Entry 6RDU (electron microscopy, 3.50 A resolution); this record covers chains P and U of the 31 polymer chains in the assembly.

== Chain P ==
Protein: Mitochondrial ATP synthase subunit OSCP
From: Polytomella sp. Pringsheim 198.80
UniProt: D8V7I1 (D8V7I1_9CHLO); residue numbers follow UniProt; this construct covers 1-229
Sequence (229 residues; numbered 1 to 229; the number before each row is that of its first residue):
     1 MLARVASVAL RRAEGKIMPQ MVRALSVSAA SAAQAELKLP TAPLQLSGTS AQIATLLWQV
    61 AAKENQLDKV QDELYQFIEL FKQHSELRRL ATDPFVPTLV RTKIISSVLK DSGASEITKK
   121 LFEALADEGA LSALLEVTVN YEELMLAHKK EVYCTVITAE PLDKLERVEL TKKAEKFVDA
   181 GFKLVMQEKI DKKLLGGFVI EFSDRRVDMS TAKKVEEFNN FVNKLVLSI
Disordered / not traced: 1-36

== Chain U ==
Protein: ATP synthase subunit alpha
From: Polytomella sp. Pringsheim 198.80
UniProt: A0ZW40 (A0ZW40_9CHLO); residues 1-562 here = UniProt positions 1-562
Sequence (562 residues; row label = number of the first residue in the row):
     1 MRSPAAFVAR SGLFKASLGQ SNWAQKAEQM MASVTRTFAA DAKALDELRK PKFSSKYLIQ
    61 HVSQKLIPAV KEWEKSYQPP VIHLGRVLSV GDGIARVYGL KSVQAGELVC FDSGVKGMAL
   121 NLQADHVGVV VFGNDSVIHQ GDLVYRTGQI VNVPIGPGTL GRVTDGLGQP IDGKGPLTNV
   181 RSSLVEVKAP GIIARQSVRE PLFTGVKAVD ALVPIGRGQR ELIIGDRQTG KTAVAIDAII
   241 HQKNCNEQVP KAQRVYCVYV AVGQKRSTVA QLVKLFTQTG AMRYTIMVSA TASDAAPLQF
   301 LAPYSGCAMA EYFRDTGKHG LIIYDDLSKQ SVAYRQMSLL LRRPPGREAF PGDVFYLHSR
   361 LLERAAKLSK ELGGGSLTAF PVIETQAGDV SAYIATNVIS ITDGQIFLET ELFYKGIRPA
   421 LNVGLSVSRV GSAAQFPGMK QVAGTLKLEL AQYREVAAFA QFGSDLDAAT QYVLERGARL
   481 TEMLKQKQFA PIPIERQTVA VYAATKGFLD KVRVQDIVAA EEAVISQVNP AVFKILKANG
   541 KITPALDAHL KAELRKVKLP GA
Disordered / not traced: 1-39
Differences from the reference sequence: conflict R266 (Lys in A0ZW40)
Ion coordination: Mg2+: T232 (together with ATP)
Ligand contacts: ATP (adenosine-5'-triphosphate): D226, R227, Q228, T229, G230, K231, T232, A233, D326, E384, F413, R418, P419, Q486, K487, Q488

== Chain P / chain U interface ==
Residue-residue contacts (65):
  K69(P) - Y57(U)
  D72(P) - F53(U)
  D72(P) - S55(U)  hydrogen bond
  E73(P) - Y57(U)
  E73(P) - L58(U)
  Y75(P) - K52(U)
  Y75(P) - F53(U)  hydrophobic
  Q76(P) - S55(U)
  Q76(P) - K56(U)
  Q76(P) - Y57(U)  hydrogen bond (side chain-backbone)
  Q76(P) - L58(U)  hydrogen bond (side chain-backbone)
  Q76(P) - I59(U)  hydrogen bond (side chain-backbone)
  F77(P) - L58(U)  hydrophobic
  I78(P) - L48(U)
  E79(P) - P51(U)
  E79(P) - F53(U)
  L80(P) - L58(U)  hydrophobic
  L80(P) - I59(U)
  L80(P) - V62(U)  hydrophobic
  L80(P) - S63(U)
  K82(P) - R49(U)
  H84(P) - S63(U)  hydrogen bond
  H84(P) - L66(U)
  E86(P) - V70(U)
  E86(P) - Y77(U)  hydrogen bond
  L87(P) - L66(U)  hydrophobic
  R89(P) - Y77(U)
  R89(P) - Q78(U)  hydrogen bond (side chain-backbone)
  R89(P) - P79(U)
  R89(P) - P80(U)
  L90(P) - Y77(U)
  D93(P) - Y98(U)
  P94(P) - L88(U)  hydrophobic
  P94(P) - Y98(U)
  F95(P) - Q78(U)
  F95(P) - R86(U)
  F95(P) - V87(U)
  F95(P) - L88(U)  hydrophobic
  F95(P) - Y98(U)  hydrophobic
  V96(P) - Y77(U)  hydrophobic
  P97(P) - S76(U)
  V100(P) - W73(U)  hydrophobic
  V100(P) - S76(U)
  V100(P) - Y77(U)  hydrophobic
  K103(P) - W73(U)
  I104(P) - A69(U)
  I104(P) - W73(U)
  S107(P) - K65(U)
  V108(P) - H61(U)  hydrogen bond (backbone-side chain)
  V108(P) - V62(U)
  V108(P) - K65(U)
  V108(P) - A69(U)  hydrophobic
  K110(P) - H61(U)  hydrogen bond (backbone-side chain)
  K110(P) - K65(U)
  S112(P) - Y57(U)
  S112(P) - H61(U)
  G113(P) - Y57(U)
  G113(P) - L58(U)
  L135(P) - L45(U)
  L135(P) - L48(U)
  E136(P) - A40(U)
  E136(P) - L45(U)
  V139(P) - A44(U)
  V139(P) - L45(U)  hydrophobic
  V139(P) - L48(U)  hydrophobic
Also at the interface, not in a pair above, chain P (34 interface residues in all): T92, T138, N140
Also at the interface, not in a pair above, chain U (32 interface residues in all): S54, G141

== Overview ==
Chain P and chain U form an interface of 34 and 32 residues respectively; the contacts include 9 hydrogen
bonds. Polar pairs include D72(P)-S55(U), Q76(P)-Y57(U) and Q76(P)-L58(U). Ligands of chain U: ATP.
Here chain P is Mitochondrial ATP synthase subunit OSCP and chain U is ATP synthase subunit alpha, both from
Polytomella sp. Pringsheim 198.80. Entry 6RDU (Cryo-EM structure of Polytomella F-ATP synthase, Rotary
substate 1E, monomer-masked refinement) was determined by electron microscopy, deposited together with 6RD4,
6RD5, 6RD6, 6RD7, 6RD8, 6RD9 and 46 further entries.
